PDB entry 7K1N | electron microscopy, 3.90 A resolution | chains C and E of the 7 polymer chains in the assembly

Chain C:
Molecule: X-ray repair cross-complementing protein 5
Source organism: Homo sapiens
Notes: EC 3.6.4.-
UniProtKB: P13010 (XRCC5_HUMAN); residue numbers follow UniProt; this construct covers 1-732
Amino-acid sequence (732 residues; each row starts with the number of its first residue):
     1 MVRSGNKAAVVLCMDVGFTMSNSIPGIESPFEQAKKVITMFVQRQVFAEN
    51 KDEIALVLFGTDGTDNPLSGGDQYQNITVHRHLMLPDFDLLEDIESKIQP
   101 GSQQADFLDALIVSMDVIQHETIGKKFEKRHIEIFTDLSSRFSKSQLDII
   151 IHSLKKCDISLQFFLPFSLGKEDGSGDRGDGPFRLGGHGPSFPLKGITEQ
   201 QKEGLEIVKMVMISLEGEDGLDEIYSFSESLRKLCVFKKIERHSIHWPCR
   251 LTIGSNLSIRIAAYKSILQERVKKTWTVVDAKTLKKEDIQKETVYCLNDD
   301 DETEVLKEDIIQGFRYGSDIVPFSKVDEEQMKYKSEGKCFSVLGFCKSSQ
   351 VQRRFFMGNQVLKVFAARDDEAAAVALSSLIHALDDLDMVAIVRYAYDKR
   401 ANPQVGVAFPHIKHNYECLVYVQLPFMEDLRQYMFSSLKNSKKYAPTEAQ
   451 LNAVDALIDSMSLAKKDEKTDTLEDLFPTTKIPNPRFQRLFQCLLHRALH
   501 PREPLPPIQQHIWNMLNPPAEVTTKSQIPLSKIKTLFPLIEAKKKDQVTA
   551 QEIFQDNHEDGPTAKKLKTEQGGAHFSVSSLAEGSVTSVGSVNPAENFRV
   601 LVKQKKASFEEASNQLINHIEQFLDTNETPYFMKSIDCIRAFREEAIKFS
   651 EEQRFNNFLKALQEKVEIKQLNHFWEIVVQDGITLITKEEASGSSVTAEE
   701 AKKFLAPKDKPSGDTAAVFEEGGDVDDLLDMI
Disordered / not traced: 1-5, 171-180, 542-547, 556-594, 707-723
Swiss-Prot annotation at these positions:
  - region: Leu138 to Leu165 (Leucine-zipper)
  - motif: Glu720 to Leu728 (EEXXXDL motif)
  - modified residue: Lys144 (N6-acetyllysine), Ser255 (Phosphoserine), Ser258 (Phosphoserine), Lys265 (N6-acetyllysine), Ser318 (Phosphoserine), Lys332 (N6-acetyllysine), Thr535 (Phosphothreonine), Ser577 (Phosphoserine), Ser579 (Phosphoserine), Ser580 (Phosphoserine), Lys660 (N6-acetyllysine), Lys665 (N6-acetyllysine), Thr715 (Phosphothreonine)
  - cross-link (Glycyl lysine isopeptide (Lys-Gly)): Lys195 (interchain with G-Cter in SUMO2), Lys532 (interchain with G-Cter in SUMO2), Lys534 (interchain with G-Cter in SUMO2), Lys566 (interchain with G-Cter in SUMO2), Lys568 (interchain with G-Cter in SUMO2), Lys669 (interchain with G-Cter in SUMO2), Lys688 (interchain with G-Cter in SUMO2)
  - mutagenesis: Glu720 to Glu721 (Abolishes interaction with PRKDC and its recruitment to sites of DNA damage), Asp726 to Asp727 (Abolishes interaction with PRKDC and its recruitment to sites of DNA damage)

Chain E:
Molecule: 16-nt DNA strand
Sequence (16 nucleotides; each row starts with the number of its first residue):
    25 AAGCAGTAGAGCATGC
Disordered / not traced: 38-40

Interface between chain C and chain E:
Residue-residue contacts - 5 pairs, chain C then chain E:
  Lys338(C) with DA29(E), salt bridge to the phosphate
  Asp398(C) with DC28(E), sugar contact
  Lys399(C) with DG27(E), hydrogen bond to the phosphate; DC28(E), salt bridge to the phosphate
  Arg400(C) with DA26(E), base contact

Overview:
Chain C and chain E each contribute 4 residues to their interface; the contacts include 1 hydrogen bond and 2
salt bridges. Among the polar pairs are Lys399(C)-DG27(E), Lys338(C)-DA29(E) and Lys399(C)-DC28(E). Curated
annotation (UniProt) lists 4 mutagenesis sites on chain C.
Here chain C is X-ray repair cross-complementing protein 5 (Homo sapiens) and chain E is a 16-nt DNA strand.
Entry 7K1N (CryoEM structure of inactivated-form DNA-PK (Complex V)) was determined by electron microscopy
(same publication as 7K0Y, 7K17, 7K19, 7K1B, 7K1J and 7K1K).
